PDB entry 8AC0 | electron microscopy, 4.10 A resolution (low resolution: residue-level contacts below are approximate; hydrogen-bond / salt-bridge calls are withheld) | chains D and E of the 8 polymer chains in the assembly

# Chain D
Protein: DNA-directed RNA polymerase subunit beta'
From: Escherichia coli K-12
Notes: EC 2.7.7.6
UniProt: P0A8T8 (RPOC_ECO57); numbering as in UniProt (aligned over 1-1406)
Chain sequence (1406 residues; each row starts with the number of its first residue):
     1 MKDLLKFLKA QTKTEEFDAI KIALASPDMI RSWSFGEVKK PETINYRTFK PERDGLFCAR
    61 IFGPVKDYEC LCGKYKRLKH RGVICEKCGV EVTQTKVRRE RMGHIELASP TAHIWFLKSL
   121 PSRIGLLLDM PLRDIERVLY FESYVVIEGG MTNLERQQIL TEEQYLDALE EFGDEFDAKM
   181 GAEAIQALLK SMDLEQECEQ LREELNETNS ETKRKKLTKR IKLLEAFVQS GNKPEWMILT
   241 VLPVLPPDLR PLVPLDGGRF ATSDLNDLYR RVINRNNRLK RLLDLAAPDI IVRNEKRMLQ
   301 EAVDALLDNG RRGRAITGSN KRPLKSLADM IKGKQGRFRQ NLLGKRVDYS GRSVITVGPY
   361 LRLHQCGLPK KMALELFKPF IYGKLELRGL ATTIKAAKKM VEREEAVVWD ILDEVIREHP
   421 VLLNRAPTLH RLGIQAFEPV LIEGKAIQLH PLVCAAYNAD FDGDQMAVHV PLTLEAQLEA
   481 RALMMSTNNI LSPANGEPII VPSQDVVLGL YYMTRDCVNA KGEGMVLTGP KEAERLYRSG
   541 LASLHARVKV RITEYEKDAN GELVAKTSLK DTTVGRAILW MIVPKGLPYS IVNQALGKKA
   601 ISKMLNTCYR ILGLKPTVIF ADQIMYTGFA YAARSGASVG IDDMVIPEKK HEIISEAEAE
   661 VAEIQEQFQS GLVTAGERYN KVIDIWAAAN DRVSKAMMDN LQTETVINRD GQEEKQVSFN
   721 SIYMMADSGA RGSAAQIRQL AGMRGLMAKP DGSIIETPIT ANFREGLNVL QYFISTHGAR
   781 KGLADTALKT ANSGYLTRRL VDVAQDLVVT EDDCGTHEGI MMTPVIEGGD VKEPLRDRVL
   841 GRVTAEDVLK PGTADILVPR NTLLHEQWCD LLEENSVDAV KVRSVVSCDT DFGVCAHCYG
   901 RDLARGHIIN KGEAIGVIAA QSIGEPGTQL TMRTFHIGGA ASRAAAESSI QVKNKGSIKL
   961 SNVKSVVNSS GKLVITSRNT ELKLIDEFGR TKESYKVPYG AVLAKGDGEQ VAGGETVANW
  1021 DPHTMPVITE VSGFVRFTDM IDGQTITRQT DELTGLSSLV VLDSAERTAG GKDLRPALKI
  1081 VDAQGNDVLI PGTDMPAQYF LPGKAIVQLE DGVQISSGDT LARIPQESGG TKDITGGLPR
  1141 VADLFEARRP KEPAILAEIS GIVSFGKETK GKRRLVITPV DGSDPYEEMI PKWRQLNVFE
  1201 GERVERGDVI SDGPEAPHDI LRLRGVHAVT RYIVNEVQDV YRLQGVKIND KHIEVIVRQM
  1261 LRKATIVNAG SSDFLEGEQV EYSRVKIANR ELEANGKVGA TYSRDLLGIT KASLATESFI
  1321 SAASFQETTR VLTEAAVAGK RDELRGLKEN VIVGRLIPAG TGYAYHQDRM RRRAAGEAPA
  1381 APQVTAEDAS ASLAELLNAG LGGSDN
Not modelled in the structure: 1-15, 934-947, 1127-1135, 1374-1406
Metal / ion sites: Zn2+ site 1: C70, C72, C85, C88; Mg2+: D460, D462 (shared with 1 residue of chain R); Zn2+ site 2: C814, C888, C895, C898
Swiss-Prot annotation at these positions:
  - binding site (Zn(2+)): C70, C72, C85, C88, C814, C888, C895, C898
  - binding site (Mg(2+)): D460, D462, D464
  - modified residue: K972 (N6-acetyllysine)

# Chain E
Protein: DNA-directed RNA polymerase subunit omega
From: Escherichia coli K-12
Notes: EC 2.7.7.6
UniProt: P0A800 (RPOZ_ECOLI); residues 1-91 here = UniProt positions 1-91
Chain sequence (91 residues; each row starts with the number of its first residue):
     1 MARVTVQDAV EKIGNRFDLV LVAARRARQM QVGGKDPLVP EENDKTTVIA LREIEEGLIN
    61 NQILDVRERQ EQQEQEAAEL QAVTAIAEGR R
Not modelled in the structure: 1, 75-91

# How chain D and chain E interact
Contacting residue pairs (34):
  H364(D) - V4(E)
  K384(D) - K45(E)
  R417(D) - N43(E)
  R417(D) - D44(E)
  E418(D) - D44(E)
  E418(D) - K45(E)
  E418(D) - V48(E)
  L474(D) - A27(E)
  L474(D) - R28(E)
  L474(D) - T47(E)
  E475(D) - A24(E)
  E475(D) - R28(E)
  Q477(D) - T47(E)
  L478(D) - A23(E)
  L478(D) - A24(E)
  L478(D) - T47(E)
  L478(D) - L51(E)
  E479(D) - V20(E)
  R481(D) - R3(E)
  A482(D) - V6(E)
  A482(D) - R16(E)
  A482(D) - V20(E)
  L483(D) - R16(E)
  T487(D) - V4(E)
  N488(D) - T5(E)
  N488(D) - R16(E)
  L614(D) - T5(E)
  L614(D) - Q7(E)
  K615(D) - Q7(E)
  R905(D) - R16(E)
  E913(D) - F17(E)
  G1360(D) - F17(E)
  T1361(D) - F17(E)
  A1364(D) - L21(E)
Interface residues without a listed pair, chain D (25 interface residues in all): R362, N910, K911, G912
Interface residues without a listed pair, chain E (22 interface residues in all): A2, N15, Q31

# Summary
25 residues of chain D face 22 of chain E across their interface. C70(D), C72(D), C85(D) and C88(D) form the
Zn2+ site 1. D460(D) and D462(D) coordinate Mg2+. From UniProt: 8 Zn2+-binding residues and 3 Mg2+-binding
residues on chain D.
Chain D is DNA-directed RNA polymerase subunit beta' and chain E is DNA-directed RNA polymerase subunit omega,
both from Escherichia coli K-12; the structure, RNA polymerase at U-rich pause bound to regulatory RNA putL -
active, closed clamp state, was determined by electron microscopy, deposited together with 8ABY, 8ABZ, 8AC1,
8AC2, 8ACP and 8AD1.
